6TJ1 - chains A and D of the 4 polymer chains in the assembly; structure by X-ray diffraction, 2.40 A resolution.

Chain A:
Name: De novo designed WSHC6
Organism: synthetic construct
Sequence (93 residues; each row starts with the number of its first residue; numbers below 1 keep their minus sign (Met-20 is residue -20)):
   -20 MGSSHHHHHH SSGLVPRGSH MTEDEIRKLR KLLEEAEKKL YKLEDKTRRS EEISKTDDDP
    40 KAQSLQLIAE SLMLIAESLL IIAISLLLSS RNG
Unresolved in the structure: -20 to -5, 34-36, 70-72

Chain D:
Name: purification tag
Organism: synthetic construct
Sequence (6 residues; row label = number of the first residue in the row):
    92 AALAAA

How chain A and chain D interact:
Pairs across the interface (10):
  Glu2(A) - Ala96(D)
  Glu2(A) - Ala97(D)
  Ile5(A) - Ala96(D)
  Arg6(A) - Ala95(D)
  Arg9(A) - Leu94(D)
  Glu13(A) - Ala92(D)
  Glu13(A) - Ala93(D)
  Glu16(A) - Ala92(D)
  Ile63(A) - Ala92(D)
  Leu67(A) - Leu94(D)  hydrophobic
Interface residues without a listed pair, chain A (9 interface residues in all): Ser69

Overview:
The interface between chain A and chain D involves 9 residues on one side and 6 on the other.
Here chain A is De novo designed WSHC6 and chain D is purification tag, both from synthetic construct. Entry
6TJ1 (Crystal structure of a de novo designed hexameric helical-bundle protein) was determined by X-ray
diffraction, deposited together with 6M6Z, 6TMS and 6O35.
